PDB entry 3WWP | X-ray diffraction, 1.90 A resolution | chains A and B

Chain A (and B):
Molecule: (S)-hydroxynitrile lyase
Organism: Baliospermum montanum
Notes: chain B of this document is another copy of the same molecule, construct and numbering; everything in this record applies to it too
Reference sequence: D1MX73 (D1MX73_9ROSI); residues 1-263 here = UniProt positions 1-263
Chain sequence (288 residues; each row starts with the number of its first residue; numbers below 1 keep their minus sign (Met-24 is residue -24)):
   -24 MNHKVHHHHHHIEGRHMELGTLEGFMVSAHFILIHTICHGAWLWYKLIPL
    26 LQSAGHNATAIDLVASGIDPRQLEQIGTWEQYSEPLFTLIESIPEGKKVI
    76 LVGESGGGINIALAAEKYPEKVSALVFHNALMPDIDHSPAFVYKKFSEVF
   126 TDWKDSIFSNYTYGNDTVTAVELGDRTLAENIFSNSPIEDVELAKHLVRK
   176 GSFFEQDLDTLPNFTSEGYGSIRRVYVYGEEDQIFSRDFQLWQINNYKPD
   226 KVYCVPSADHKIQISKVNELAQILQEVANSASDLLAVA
Not modelled in the structure: -24 to -3, 263 (chain B: -24 to -2, 260-263)
Sequence notes: expression tag (-24 to 0)

How chain A and chain B interact:
Residue-residue contacts (37):
  Ala16(A) - His171(B)
  Trp17(A) - Leu168(B)
  Trp17(A) - Leu172(B)  hydrophobic
  Tyr20(A) - Tyr20(B)
  Tyr20(A) - Glu164(B)
  Tyr20(A) - Glu167(B)
  Tyr20(A) - Leu168(B)  hydrophobic
  Lys21(A) - Glu164(B)
  Ile23(A) - Glu167(B)
  Ile23(A) - His171(B)
  Pro24(A) - Ile163(B)  hydrophobic
  Ala35(A) - His171(B)
  Gly42(A) - Ile43(B)
  Ile43(A) - Gly42(B)
  Ile43(A) - His171(B)
  Ile43(A) - Leu172(B)
  Ile43(A) - Val173(B)
  Ile43(A) - Arg174(B)
  Pro45(A) - Gln47(B)
  Gln47(A) - Pro45(B)
  Ile163(A) - Pro24(B)  hydrophobic
  Glu164(A) - Tyr20(B)
  Glu164(A) - Lys21(B)
  Glu167(A) - Tyr20(B)
  Glu167(A) - Ile23(B)
  Leu168(A) - Trp17(B)
  Leu168(A) - Tyr20(B)  hydrophobic
  Leu168(A) - Leu168(B)  hydrophobic
  His171(A) - Ala16(B)
  His171(A) - Ile23(B)
  His171(A) - Ala35(B)
  His171(A) - Ile43(B)
  Leu172(A) - Trp17(B)  hydrophobic
  Leu172(A) - Ile43(B)
  Leu172(A) - Leu172(B)  hydrophobic
  Val173(A) - Ile43(B)
  Arg174(A) - Ile43(B)
Interface residues without a listed pair, chain A (20 interface residues in all): Gln27
Interface residues without a listed pair, chain B (21 interface residues in all): Leu25, Gln27

Summary:
Chain A and chain B form an interface of 20 and 21 residues respectively.
Chain A and chain B are both (S)-hydroxynitrile lyase (Baliospermum montanum); the structure, S-selective
hydroxynitrile lyase from Baliospermum montanum (apo2), was determined by X-ray diffraction.
